PDB entry 4MQ9 | X-ray diffraction, 3.35 A resolution | chains A and C of the 7 polymer chains in the assembly

== Chain A ==
Protein: DNA-directed RNA polymerase subunit alpha
Organism: Thermus thermophilus
Notes: EC 2.7.7.6; fragment: rpoa
UniProt: Q5SHR6 (RPOA_THET8); residues 1-314 here = UniProt positions 1-314
Sequence (314 residues; each row starts with the number of its first residue):
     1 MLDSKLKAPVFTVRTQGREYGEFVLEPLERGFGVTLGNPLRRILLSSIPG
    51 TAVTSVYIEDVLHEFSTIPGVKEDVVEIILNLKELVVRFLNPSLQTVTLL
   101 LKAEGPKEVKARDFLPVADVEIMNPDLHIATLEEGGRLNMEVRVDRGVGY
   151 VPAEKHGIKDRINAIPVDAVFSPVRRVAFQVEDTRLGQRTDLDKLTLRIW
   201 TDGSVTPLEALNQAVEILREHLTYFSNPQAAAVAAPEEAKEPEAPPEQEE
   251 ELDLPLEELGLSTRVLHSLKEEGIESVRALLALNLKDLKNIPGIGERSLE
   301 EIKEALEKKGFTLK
Unresolved in the structure: 1-5, 232-314

== Chain C ==
Protein: DNA-directed RNA polymerase subunit beta
Organism: Thermus thermophilus
Notes: EC 2.7.7.6; fragment: rpob
UniProt: Q8RQE9 (RPOB_THET8); residue numbers follow UniProt; this construct covers 1-1119
Sequence (1119 residues; row label = number of the first residue in the row):
     1 MEIKRFGRIREVIPLPPLTEIQVESYRRALQADVPPEKRENVGIQAAFRE
    51 TFPIEEEDKGKGGLVLDFLEYRLGEPPFPQDECREKDLTYQAPLYARLQL
   101 IHKDTGLIKEDEVFLGHIPLMTEDGSFIINGADRVIVSQIHRSPGVYFTP
   151 DPARPGRYIASIIPLPKRGPWIDLEVEPNGVVSMKVNKRKFPLVLLLRVL
   201 GYDQETLARELGAYGELVQGLMDESVFAMRPEEALIRLFTLLRPGDPPKR
   251 DKAVAYVYGLIADPRRYDLGEAGRYKAEEKLGIRLSGRTLARFEDGEFKD
   301 EVFLPTLRYLFALTAGVPGHEVDDIDHLGNRRIRTVGELMTDQFRVGLAR
   351 LARGVRERMLMGSEDSLTPAKLVNSRPLEAAIREFFSRSQLSQFKDETNP
   401 LSSLRHKRRISALGPGGLTRERAGFDVRDVHRTHYGRICPVETPEGANIG
   451 LITSLAAYARVDELGFIRTPYRRVVGGVVTDEVVYMTATEEDRYTIAQAN
   501 TPLEGNRIAAERVVARRKGEPVIVSPEEVEFMDVSPKQVFSVNTNLIPFL
   551 EHDDANRALMGSNMQTQAVPLIRAQAPVVMTGLEERVVRDSLAALYAEED
   601 GEVAKVDGNRIVVRYEDGRLVEYPLRRFYRSNQGTALDQRPRVVVGQRVR
   651 KGDLLADGPASENGFLALGQNVLVAIMPFDGYNFEDAIVISEELLKRDFY
   701 TSIHIERYEIEARDTKLGPERITRDIPHLSEAALRDLDEEGVVRIGAEVK
   751 PGDILVGRTSFKGESEPTPEERLLRSIFGEKARDVKDTSLRVPPGEGGIV
   801 VRTVRLRRGDPGVELKPGVREVVRVYVAQKRKLQVGDKLANRHGNKGVVA
   851 KILPVEDMPHLPDGTPVDVILNPLGVPSRMNLGQILETHLGLAGYFLGQR
   901 YISPIFDGAKEPEIKELLAQAFEVYFGKRKGEGFGVDKREVEVLRRAEKL
   951 GLVTPGKTPEEQLKELFLQGKVVLYDGRTGEPIEGPIVVGQMFIMKLYHM
  1001 VEDKMHARSTGPYSLITQQPLGGKAQFGGQRFGEMEVWALEAYGAAHTLQ
  1051 EMLTLKSDDIEGRNAAYEAIIKGEDVPEPSVPESFRVLVKELQALALDVQ
  1101 TLDEKDNPVDIFEGLASKR
Unresolved in the structure: 55-65, 292-299
Residues lining bound ligands: (2Z)-2-methylbut-2-enoic acid (MB8): R409, P444, N448

== Chain A / chain C interface ==
Residue-residue contacts (80; chain A residue first):
  E22(A) - F934(C)
  R30(A) - K938(C)
  V34(A) - R939(C)
  V34(A) - T979(C)
  N38(A) - G977(C)
  N38(A) - R978(C)  hydrogen bond (side chain-backbone)
  N38(A) - T979(C)
  N38(A) - G980(C)  hydrogen bond (side chain-backbone)
  R41(A) - H860(C)  hydrogen bond
  R41(A) - G864(C)  hydrogen bond (side chain-backbone)
  R42(A) - E856(C)
  R42(A) - D857(C)  salt bridge
  R42(A) - G977(C)
  R42(A) - R978(C)
  S46(A) - E856(C)
  L62(A) - I745(C)
  L62(A) - G746(C)
  H63(A) - I745(C)
  H63(A) - G746(C)
  H63(A) - I799(C)
  H63(A) - V800(C)
  H63(A) - V801(C)
  E64(A) - K830(C)  salt bridge
  F65(A) - F628(C)
  F65(A) - I703(C)  hydrophobic
  F65(A) - V801(C)  hydrophobic
  T67(A) - G608(C)
  T67(A) - N609(C)  hydrogen bond
  G70(A) - D607(C)  hydrogen bond (backbone-side chain)
  V71(A) - D607(C)
  V71(A) - G608(C)  hydrogen bond (backbone-backbone)
  K72(A) - V606(C)
  K72(A) - D607(C)
  K72(A) - G608(C)
  K72(A) - R627(C)
  K72(A) - P641(C)
  K72(A) - V643(C)
  K72(A) - V644(C)
  D74(A) - R627(C)  salt bridge
  D74(A) - R640(C)  salt bridge
  L80(A) - D698(C)
  K83(A) - D698(C)  salt bridge
  E133(A) - K605(C)
  E133(A) - V606(C)  hydrogen bond (side chain-backbone)
  E133(A) - D607(C)
  E133(A) - R610(C)  salt bridge
  E133(A) - V645(C)
  Y150(A) - E692(C)
  Y150(A) - L695(C)  hydrogen bond (side chain-backbone)
  Y150(A) - K696(C)
  Y150(A) - K832(C)
  E154(A) - K832(C)  salt bridge
  H156(A) - E748(C)  salt bridge
  I162(A) - R744(C)
  D168(A) - D698(C)
  D168(A) - K830(C)  salt bridge
  D168(A) - K832(C)  salt bridge
  R176(A) - D863(C)  hydrogen bond (side chain-backbone)
  R176(A) - G864(C)
  R176(A) - T865(C)
  V177(A) - G864(C)
  A178(A) - P862(C)
  A178(A) - D863(C)
  A178(A) - G864(C)
  F179(A) - D937(C)
  F179(A) - R939(C)  hydrogen bond (backbone-side chain)
  Q180(A) - P862(C)  hydrogen bond (side chain-backbone)
  Q180(A) - D937(C)
  V181(A) - D937(C)  hydrogen bond (backbone-side chain)
  V181(A) - K938(C)  hydrogen bond (backbone-backbone)
  E182(A) - F934(C)
  E182(A) - G935(C)  hydrogen bond (side chain-backbone)
  E182(A) - K938(C)
  D183(A) - K938(C)
  D191(A) - K938(C)  hydrogen bond (backbone-side chain)
  L192(A) - K938(C)
  D193(A) - K938(C)  salt bridge
  T196(A) - F934(C)
  R198(A) - E932(C)  salt bridge
  R198(A) - F934(C)
Other interface residues (no listed pair), chain A (45 interface residues in all): R14, L45, S66, P69, V76, E77, I79, V170
Other interface residues (no listed pair), chain C (56 interface residues in all): I572, R573, R642, A828, Q829, V855, M858, R929, G933, V936, D976, E981

== Summary ==
The interface between chain A and chain C involves 45 residues on one side and 56 on the other; the contacts
include 16 hydrogen bonds and 12 salt bridges. Polar contacts include R42(A)-D857(C), E64(A)-K830(C) and
D74(A)-R627(C). Chain C binds (2Z)-2-methylbut-2-enoic acid.
Chain A is DNA-directed RNA polymerase subunit alpha and chain C is DNA-directed RNA polymerase subunit beta,
both from Thermus thermophilus; the structure, Crystal structure of Thermus thermophilus RNA polymerase
holoenzyme in complex with GE23077, was determined by X-ray diffraction together with 4OIN, 4OIO, 4OIP, 4OIQ
and 4OIR from the same study.
